9CIA - chains m and n of the 12 polymer chains in the assembly; structure by electron microscopy, 3.39 A resolution.

[Chain m]
Name: T cell receptor delta constant
From: Homo sapiens
UniProtKB: A0A075B6X2 (A0A075B6X2_HUMAN); residues 238-272 here correspond to UniProt positions 119-153 (UniProt number = residue number - 119)
Sequence (35 residues; numbered 238 to 272; the number before each row is that of its first residue):
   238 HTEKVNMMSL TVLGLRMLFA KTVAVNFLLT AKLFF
From the paper describing this entry:
  - binding site for cholesterol: Phe264

[Chain n]
Name: T cell receptor gamma constant 1
From: Homo sapiens
UniProtKB: P0CF51 (TRGC1_HUMAN); residues 241-276 here correspond to UniProt positions 128-163 (UniProt number = residue number - 113)
Sequence (36 residues; each row starts with the number of its first residue):
   241 TLLLQLTNTS AYYMYLLLLL KSVVYFAIIT CCLLRR
Swiss-Prot annotation at these positions:
  - glycosylation: Asn248 (N-linked (GlcNAc...) asparagine)
From the paper describing this entry:
  - binding site for cholesterol: Tyr265

[How chain m and chain n interact]
Pairs across the interface (28; chain m residue first):
  Val242(m) - Leu244(n)  hydrophobic
  Val242(m) - Gln245(n)
  Met245(m) - Asn248(n)
  Met245(m) - Tyr252(n)  hydrophobic
  Ser246(m) - Asn248(n)  hydrogen bond
  Val249(m) - Asn248(n)
  Val249(m) - Tyr252(n)  hydrophobic
  Leu252(m) - Tyr252(n)
  Leu252(m) - Tyr255(n)  hydrophobic
  Leu252(m) - Leu256(n)
  Leu252(m) - Leu259(n)  hydrophobic
  Arg253(m) - Tyr255(n)
  Leu255(m) - Leu259(n)  hydrophobic
  Phe256(m) - Tyr255(n)  hydrophobic
  Phe256(m) - Leu258(n)  hydrophobic
  Phe256(m) - Leu259(n)  hydrophobic
  Thr259(m) - Leu259(n)
  Thr259(m) - Ser262(n)  hydrogen bond
  Asn263(m) - Ser262(n)  hydrogen bond
  Asn263(m) - Tyr265(n)
  Asn263(m) - Phe266(n)
  Leu266(m) - Phe266(n)  hydrophobic
  Leu266(m) - Ile269(n)  hydrophobic
  Thr267(m) - Tyr265(n)  hydrogen bond
  Thr267(m) - Ile269(n)
  Leu270(m) - Ile269(n)
  Leu270(m) - Cys272(n)
  Leu270(m) - Leu273(n)
Also at the interface, not in a pair above, chain m (16 interface residues in all): Thr248, Val260, Val262
Also at the interface, not in a pair above, chain n (19 interface residues in all): Thr241, Thr249, Ala251, Thr270, Arg276
The authors on this interface:
  - residue pairs: Thr259(m)-Ser262(n), Asn263(m)-Phe266(n), Asn263(m)-Tyr265(n), Thr267(m)-Tyr265(n)

[In short]
Chain m and chain n form an interface of 16 and 19 residues respectively, with 4 hydrogen bonds. Polar
contacts include Ser246(m)-Asn248(n), Thr259(m)-Ser262(n) and Asn263(m)-Ser262(n). The paper describes
contacts between Thr259(m) and Ser262(n), Asn263(m) and Phe266(n) and Asn263(m) and Tyr265(n) among others.
The paper reports a binding site for cholesterol at Phe264(m) and Tyr265(n).
Chain m is T cell receptor delta constant and chain n is T cell receptor gamma constant 1, both from Homo
sapiens; the structure, T cell receptor complex, was determined by electron microscopy, deposited together
with 9CI8.
